8UPF - chains F and I of the 12 polymer chains in the assembly; structure by electron microscopy, 3.20 A resolution.

Chain F:
Protein: Histone H4
From: Homo sapiens
UniProtKB: P62805 (H4_HUMAN); residues 0-102 here correspond to UniProt positions 1-103 (UniProt number = residue number + 1)
Amino-acid sequence (107 residues; each row starts with the number of its first residue; numbers below 1 keep their minus sign (Gly-4 is residue -4)):
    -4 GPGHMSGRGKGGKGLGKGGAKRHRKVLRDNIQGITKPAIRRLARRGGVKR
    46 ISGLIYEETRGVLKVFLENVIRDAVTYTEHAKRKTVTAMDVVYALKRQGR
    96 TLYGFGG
Not modelled in the structure: -4 to 20
Construct notes: expression tag (-4 to -1)

Chain I:
Molecule: 147-nt DNA strand
Sequence (147 nucleotides; numbered -73 to 73; the number before each row is that of its first residue; numbers below 1 keep their minus sign (DA-73 is residue -73)):
   -73 ATCGAGAATCCCGGTGCCGAGGCCGCTCAATTGGTCGTAGACAGCTCTAG
   -23 CACCGCTTAAACGCACGTACGCGCTGTCCCCCGCGTTTTAACCGCCAAGG
    27 GGATTACTCCCTAGTCTCCAGGCACGTGTCAGATATATACATCCGAT

How chain F and chain I interact:
Contacting residue pairs (11; chain F residue first):
  Arg35(F) - DC8(I)  salt bridge to the phosphate
  Arg45(F) - DC7(I)  phosphate contact
  Arg45(F) - DC8(I)  phosphate contact
  Ile46(F) - DC7(I)  sugar contact
  Ile46(F) - DC8(I)  hydrogen bond to the phosphate
  Ser47(F) - DC7(I)  sugar contact
  Gly48(F) - DC7(I)  hydrogen bond to the phosphate
  Arg78(F) - DG28(I)  phosphate contact
  Lys79(F) - DG27(I)  salt bridge to the phosphate
  Lys79(F) - DG28(I)  hydrogen bond to the phosphate
  Thr80(F) - DG28(I)  hydrogen bond to the phosphate
Also at the interface, not in a pair above, chain F (10 interface residues in all): Lys44, Lys77
Also at the interface, not in a pair above, chain I (6 interface residues in all): DG9, DA29

Overview:
The interface between chain F and chain I involves 10 residues on one side and 6 on the other; the contacts
include 4 hydrogen bonds and 2 salt bridges. Among the polar pairs are Ile46(F)-DC8(I), Gly48(F)-DC7(I) and
Lys79(F)-DG28(I).
Chain F is Histone H4 (Homo sapiens) and chain I is a 147-nt DNA strand; the structure, Cryo-EM structure of
the human nucleosome core particle in complex with RNF168-UbcH5c, was determined by electron microscopy
together with 8SMW, 8SMX, 8SMY, 8SMZ, 8SN0, 8SN1 and 3 further entries from the same study.
